Entry 1QVG (X-ray diffraction, 2.90 A resolution); this record covers chains 0 and C of the 33 polymer chains in the assembly.

# Chain 0
Molecule: 23S ribosomal RNA
Source organism: Haloarcula marismortui
Sequence (2922 nucleotides; numbered 2 to 2923; the number before each row is that of its first residue):
     2 UUGGCUACUA UGCCAGCUGG UGGAUUGCUC GGCUCAGGCG CUGAUGAAGG ACGUGCCAAG
    62 CUGCGAUAAG CCAUGGGGAG CCGCACGGAG GCGAAGAACC AUGGAUUUCC GAAUGAGAAU
   122 CUCUCUAACA AUUGCUUCGC GCAAUGAGGA ACCCCGAGAA CUGAAACAUC UCAGUAUCGG
   182 GAGGAACAGA AAACGCAAUG UGAUGUCGUU AGUAACCGCG AGUGAACGCG AUACAGCCCA
   242 AACCGAAGCC CUCACGGGCA AUGUGGUGUC AGGGCUACCU CUCAUCAGCC GACCGUCUCG
   302 ACGAAGUCUC UUGGAACAGA GCGUGAUACA GGGUGACAAC CCCGUACUCG AGACCAGUAC
   362 GACGUGCGGU AGUGCCAGAG UAGCGGGGGU UGGAUAUCCC UCGCGAAUAA CGCAGGCAUC
   422 GACUGCGAAG GCUAAACACA ACCUGAGACC GAUAGUGAAC AAGUAGUGUG AACGAACGCU
   482 GCAAAGUACC CUCAGAAGGG AGGCGAAAUA GAGCAUGAAA UCAGUUGGCG AUCGAGCGAC
   542 AGGGCAUACA AGGUCCCUCG ACGAAUGACC GACGCGCGAG CGUCCAGUAA GACUCACGGG
   602 AAGCCGAUGU UCUGUCGUAC GUUUUGAAAA ACGAGCCAGG GAGUGUGUCU GCAUGGCAAG
   662 UCUAACCGGA GUAUCCGGGG AGGCACAGGG AAACCGACAU GGCCGCAGGG CUUUGCCCGA
   722 GGGCCGCCGU CUUCAAGGGC GGGGAGCCAU GUGGACACGA CCCGAAUCCG GACGAUCUAC
   782 GCAUGGACAA GAUGAAGCGU GCCGAAAGGC ACGUGGAAGU CUGUUAGAGU UGGUGUCCUA
   842 CAAUACCCUC UCGUGAUCUA UGUGUAGGGG UGAAAGGCCC AUCGAGUCCG GCAACAGCUG
   902 GUUCCAAUCG AAACAUGUCG AAGCAUGACC UCCGCCGAGG UAGUCUGUGA GGUAGAGCGA
   962 CCGAUUGGUG UGUCCGCCUC CGAGAGGAGU CGGCACACCU GUCAAACUCC AAACUUACAG
  1022 ACGCCGUUUG ACGCGGGGAU UCCGGUGCGC GGGGUAAGCC UGUGUACCAG GAGGGGAACA
  1082 ACCCAGAGAU AGGUUAAGGU CCCCAAGUGU GGAUUAAGUG UAAUCCUCUG AAGGUGGUCU
  1142 CGAGCCCUAG ACAGCCGGGA GGUGAGCUUA GAAGCAGCUA CCCUCUAAGA AAAGCGUAAC
  1202 AGCUUACCGG CCGAGGUUUG AGGCGCCCAA AAUGAUCGGG ACUCAAAUCC ACCACCGAGA
  1262 CCUGUCCGUA CCACUCAUAC UGGUAAUCGA GUAGAUUGGC GCUCUAAUUG GAUGGAAGUA
  1322 GGGGUGAAAA CUCCUAUGGA CCGAUUAGUG ACGAAAAUCC UGGCCAUAGU AGCAGCGAUA
  1382 GUCGGGUGAG AACCCCGACG GCCUAAUGGA UAAGGGUUCC UCAGCACUGC UGAUCAGCUG
  1442 AGGGUUAGCC GGUCCUAAGU CAUACCGCAA CUCGACUAUG ACGAAAUGGG AAACGGGUUA
  1502 AUAUUCCCGU GCCACUAUGC AGUGAAAGUU GACGCCCUGG GGUCGAUCAC GCUGGGCAUU
  1562 CGCCCAGUCG AACCGUCCAA CUCCGUGGAA GCCGUAAUGG CAGGAAGCGG ACGAACGGCG
  1622 GCAUAGGGAA ACGUGAUUCA ACCUGGGGCC CAUGAAAAGA CGAGCAUAGU GUCCGUACCG
  1682 AGAACCGACA CAGGUGUCCA UGGCGGCGAA AGCCAAGGCC UGUCGGGAGC AACCAACGUU
  1742 AGGGAAUUCG GCAAGUUAGU CCCGUACCUU CGGAAGAAGG GAUGCCUGCU CCGGAACGGA
  1802 GCAGGUCGCA GUGACUCGGA AGCUCGGACU GUCUAGUAAC AACAUAGGUG ACCGCAAAUC
  1862 CGCAAGGACU CGUACGGUCA CUGAAUCCUG CCCAGUGCAG GUAUCUGAAC ACCUCGUACA
  1922 AGAGGACGAA GGACCUGUCA ACGGCGGGGG UAACUAUGAC CCUCUUAAGG UAGCGUAGUA
  1982 CCUUGCCGCA UCAGUAGCGG CUUGCAUGAA UGGAUUAACC AGAGCUUCAC UGUCCCAACG
  2042 UUGGGCCCGG UGAACUGUAC AUUCCAGUGC GGAGUCUGGA GACACCCAGG GGGAAGCGAA
  2102 GACCCUAUGG AGCUUUACUG CAGGCUGUCG CUGAGACGUG GUCGCCGAUG UGCAGCAUAG
  2162 GUAGGAGACA CUACACAGGU ACCCGCGCUA GCGGGCCACC GAGUCAACAG UGAAAUACUA
  2222 CCCGUCGGUG ACUGCGACUC UCACUCCGGG AGGAGGACAC CGAUAGCCGG GCAGUUUGAC
  2282 UGGGGCGGUA CGCGCUCGAA AAGAUAUCGA GCGCGCCCUA UGGCUAUCUC AGCCGGGACA
  2342 GAGACCCGGC GAAGAGUGCA AGAGCAAAAG AUAGCUUGAC AGUGUUCUUC CCAACGAGGA
  2402 ACGCUGACGC GAAAGCGUGG UCUAGCGAAC CAAUUAGCCU GCUUGAUGCG GGCAAUUGAU
  2462 GACAGAAAAG CUACCCUAGG GAUAACAGAG UCGUCACUCG CAAGAGCACA UAUCGACCGA
  2522 GUGGCUUGCU ACCUCGAUGU CGGUUCCCUC CAUCCUGCCC GUGCAGAAGC GGGCAAGGGU
  2582 GAGGUUGUUC GCCUAUUAAA GGAGGUCGUG AGCUGGGUUU AGACCGUCGU GAGACAGGUC
  2642 GGCUGCUAUC UACUGGGUGU GUAAUGGUGU CUGACAAGAA CGACCGUAUA GUACGAGAGG
  2702 AACUACGGUU GGUGGCCACU GGUGUACCGG UUGUUCGAGA GAGCACGUGC CGGGUAGCCA
  2762 CGCCACACGG GGUAAGAGCU GAACGCAUCU AAGCUCGAAA CCCACUUGGA AAAGAGACAC
  2822 CGCCGAGGUC CCGCGUACAA GACGCGGUCG AUAGACUCGG GGUGUGCGCG UCGAGGUAAC
  2882 GAGACGUUAA GCCCACGAGC ACUAACAGAC CAAAGCCAUC AU
Not modelled in the structure: 2-9, 126-127, 715, 971-998, 1560, 1952-1963, 2137-2236, 2339-2343, 2665-2666, 2915-2923
Ion coordination: Mg2+ site 1 near G28 (its only coordinating residue here); Na+ site 1: C40, G41; Na+ site 2: G56, A59, G61; Na+ site 3 near U108 (its only coordinating residue here); Mg2+ site 2: A114, U115; Na+ site 4: C141, G142; Na+ site 5 near U146 (its only coordinating residue here); Mg2+ site 3: C162, U163, U2276; K+ site 1: C162, U163, U172; Mg2+ site 4: A165, A167, C168; Na+ site 6: A165, A166, A167; Mg2+ site 5: A166, G219; 60 more Na+ sites not listed; 96 more Mg2+ sites not listed; 1 more K+ sites not listed
From the paper describing this entry:
  - conformationally variable residues (side-chain flip): U2541, U2619, U2620

# Chain C
Name: 50S ribosomal protein L4E
Source organism: Haloarcula marismortui
UniProt: P12735 (RL4_HALMA); residues 1-246 here = UniProt positions 1-246
Sequence (246 residues; row label = number of the first residue in the row):
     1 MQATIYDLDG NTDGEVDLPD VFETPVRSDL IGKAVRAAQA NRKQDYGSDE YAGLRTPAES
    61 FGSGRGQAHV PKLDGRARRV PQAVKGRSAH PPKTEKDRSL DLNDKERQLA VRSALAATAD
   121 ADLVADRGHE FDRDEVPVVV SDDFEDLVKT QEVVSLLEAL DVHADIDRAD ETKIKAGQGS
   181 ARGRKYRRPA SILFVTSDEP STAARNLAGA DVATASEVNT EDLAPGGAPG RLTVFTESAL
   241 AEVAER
Ion coordination: Na+ site 1: Asp45, Lys96; Na+ site 2: Arg55 (shared with G464(0), G475(0) of chain 0)

# Interface between chain 0 and chain C
Contacting residue pairs (219):
  C29(0) - Gln178(C)  phosphate contact
  U30(0) - Ala181(C)  phosphate contact
  C34(0) - Gly47(C)  hydrogen bond to the sugar
  C34(0) - Ser48(C)  sugar contact
  C34(0) - Asp49(C)  phosphate contact
  U35(0) - Asp45(C)  hydrogen bond to the sugar
  U35(0) - Tyr46(C)  sugar contact
  U35(0) - Gly47(C)  sugar contact
  U35(0) - Asp49(C)  phosphate contact
  U35(0) - Thr94(C)  hydrogen bond to the phosphate
  C36(0) - Gln44(C)  base contact
  C36(0) - Asp45(C)  sugar contact
  G326(0) - Gln151(C)  phosphate contact
  G326(0) - Asn206(C)  base contact
  A327(0) - Lys149(C)  salt bridge to the phosphate
  A327(0) - Thr150(C)  sugar contact
  A327(0) - Gln151(C)  hydrogen bond to the base
  A327(0) - Asn206(C)  hydrogen bond to the base
  A327(0) - Leu207(C)  base contact
  U328(0) - Val148(C)  phosphate contact
  U328(0) - Lys149(C)  salt bridge to the phosphate
  U328(0) - Thr150(C)  hydrogen bond to the phosphate
  U328(0) - Thr202(C)  sugar contact
  U328(0) - Arg205(C)  phosphate contact
  A329(0) - Arg205(C)  salt bridge to the phosphate
  A329(0) - Asn206(C)  phosphate contact
  C330(0) - Asp170(C)  base contact
  C330(0) - Arg188(C)  base contact
  C330(0) - Asn206(C)  hydrogen bond to the sugar
  C330(0) - Ala208(C)  base contact
  G333(0) - Lys185(C)  phosphate contact
  G333(0) - Tyr186(C)  phosphate contact
  C338(0) - Ile174(C)  sugar contact
  A339(0) - Ile174(C)  phosphate contact
  A339(0) - Tyr186(C)  hydrogen bond to the phosphate
  A347(0) - Arg205(C)  hydrogen bond to the sugar
  A447(0) - Gln44(C)  hydrogen bond to the sugar
  G448(0) - Gln44(C)  hydrogen bond to the sugar
  G448(0) - Arg184(C)  hydrogen bond to the sugar
  A449(0) - Lys43(C)  phosphate contact
  A449(0) - Gln44(C)  hydrogen bond to the phosphate
  A449(0) - Arg184(C)  phosphate contact
  C450(0) - Tyr46(C)  sugar contact
  C450(0) - Arg182(C)  salt bridge to the phosphate
  C450(0) - Arg184(C)  salt bridge to the phosphate
  C451(0) - Arg182(C)  salt bridge to the phosphate
  G452(0) - Gln178(C)  hydrogen bond to the sugar
  G452(0) - Arg182(C)  hydrogen bond to the base
  U454(0) - Val84(C)  base contact
  A455(0) - Val84(C)  phosphate contact
  A455(0) - Lys85(C)  hydrogen bond to the phosphate
  G456(0) - Ser88(C)  phosphate contact
  U457(0) - Ser48(C)  phosphate contact
  U457(0) - Asp49(C)  hydrogen bond to the phosphate
  U457(0) - Ala52(C)  phosphate contact
  U457(0) - Arg55(C)  hydrogen bond to the phosphate
  G458(0) - Tyr51(C)  phosphate contact
  G458(0) - Ala52(C)  phosphate contact
  G458(0) - Gly53(C)  hydrogen bond to the phosphate
  G458(0) - Arg55(C)  salt bridge to the phosphate
  G458(0) - Lys85(C)  hydrogen bond to the phosphate
  A459(0) - Lys85(C)  salt bridge to the phosphate
  C474(0) - Pro57(C)  phosphate contact
  C474(0) - Leu73(C)  phosphate contact
  C474(0) - Asp74(C)  hydrogen bond to the sugar
  G475(0) - Thr56(C)  hydrogen bond to the phosphate
  G475(0) - Pro57(C)  phosphate contact
  G475(0) - Leu73(C)  phosphate contact
  G475(0) - Asp74(C)  sugar contact
  A476(0) - Arg76(C)  sugar contact
  A476(0) - Arg78(C)  salt bridge to the phosphate
  A477(0) - Lys85(C)  salt bridge to the phosphate
  G640(0) - Val84(C)  base contact
  G641(0) - Gln82(C)  hydrogen bond to the base
  G642(0) - Pro81(C)  sugar contact
  G642(0) - Gln82(C)  sugar contact
  A643(0) - Ala89(C)  sugar contact
  A643(0) - His90(C)  phosphate contact
  G644(0) - His90(C)  phosphate contact
  U645(0) - His90(C)  sugar contact
  U645(0) - Lys93(C)  hydrogen bond to the sugar
  G646(0) - Lys93(C)  sugar contact
  G646(0) - Glu95(C)  sugar contact
  G646(0) - Lys96(C)  salt bridge to the phosphate
  U647(0) - Glu95(C)  sugar contact
  U647(0) - Lys96(C)  phosphate contact
  U647(0) - Asp97(C)  hydrogen bond to the phosphate
  G656(0) - Arg27(C)  phosphate contact
  G656(0) - Leu30(C)  sugar contact
  G656(0) - Asn103(C)  base contact
  G656(0) - Glu106(C)  hydrogen bond to the sugar
  G657(0) - Arg27(C)  salt bridge to the phosphate
  G657(0) - Leu30(C)  sugar contact
  G657(0) - Asn103(C)  base contact
  G657(0) - Lys105(C)  sugar contact
  G657(0) - Glu106(C)  sugar contact
  C658(0) - Lys105(C)  hydrogen bond to the sugar
  U662(0) - Lys105(C)  salt bridge to the phosphate
  C663(0) - Asn103(C)  phosphate contact
  C663(0) - Lys105(C)  salt bridge to the phosphate
  U664(0) - Leu102(C)  phosphate contact
  U664(0) - Asn103(C)  phosphate contact
  U664(0) - Asp104(C)  hydrogen bond to the phosphate
  G670(0) - Glu217(C)  hydrogen bond to the base
  A671(0) - Glu217(C)  hydrogen bond to the sugar
  G672(0) - Ala213(C)  base contact
  G672(0) - Thr214(C)  hydrogen bond to the base
  G672(0) - Glu217(C)  base contact
  G672(0) - Val218(C)  hydrogen bond to the base
  G672(0) - Asn219(C)  base contact
  G672(0) - Asp222(C)  hydrogen bond to the base
  A674(0) - Gln44(C)  hydrogen bond to the base
  U675(0) - Ala38(C)  hydrogen bond to the sugar
  U675(0) - Asn41(C)  phosphate contact
  U675(0) - Arg42(C)  hydrogen bond to the sugar
  C676(0) - Ala37(C)  phosphate contact
  C676(0) - Ala38(C)  phosphate contact
  C676(0) - Asn41(C)  hydrogen bond to the phosphate
  C676(0) - Glu217(C)  base contact
  C676(0) - Asn219(C)  hydrogen bond to the sugar
  C677(0) - Arg107(C)  salt bridge to the phosphate
  C677(0) - Ser216(C)  hydrogen bond to the sugar
  C677(0) - Glu217(C)  sugar contact
  C677(0) - Arg246(C)  hydrogen bond to the phosphate
  G678(0) - Arg107(C)  salt bridge to the phosphate
  G678(0) - Gln108(C)  hydrogen bond to the phosphate
  G678(0) - Arg246(C)  salt bridge to the phosphate
  C749(0) - Asn103(C)  hydrogen bond to the sugar
  A750(0) - Lys33(C)  sugar contact
  A750(0) - Asp101(C)  hydrogen bond to the sugar
  A750(0) - Asn103(C)  sugar contact
  U751(0) - Leu100(C)  phosphate contact
  U751(0) - Asp101(C)  hydrogen bond to the phosphate
  C762(0) - His90(C)  hydrogen bond to the sugar
  C763(0) - Pro81(C)  sugar contact
  C763(0) - Arg87(C)  phosphate contact
  C763(0) - His90(C)  phosphate contact
  C764(0) - His69(C)  sugar contact
  C764(0) - Val80(C)  phosphate contact
  C764(0) - Pro81(C)  sugar contact
  C764(0) - Gln82(C)  hydrogen bond to the sugar
  C764(0) - Arg87(C)  salt bridge to the phosphate
  G765(0) - His69(C)  hydrogen bond to the sugar
  G765(0) - Pro71(C)  phosphate contact
  A766(0) - Ser60(C)  hydrogen bond to the phosphate
  A766(0) - Gly62(C)  phosphate contact
  A766(0) - His69(C)  phosphate contact
  A767(0) - Gly62(C)  phosphate contact
  C890(0) - Pro57(C)  phosphate contact
  G891(0) - Pro57(C)  phosphate contact
  A894(0) - Leu54(C)  base contact
  A894(0) - Arg87(C)  hydrogen bond to the base
  C1305(0) - Gly177(C)  phosphate contact
  C1305(0) - Gln178(C)  hydrogen bond to the phosphate
  C1305(0) - Gly179(C)  phosphate contact
  C1305(0) - Arg184(C)  hydrogen bond to the phosphate
  U1306(0) - Lys43(C)  hydrogen bond to the sugar
  U1306(0) - Lys175(C)  salt bridge to the phosphate
  U1306(0) - Gly179(C)  phosphate contact
  U1306(0) - Arg184(C)  salt bridge to the phosphate
  A1307(0) - Gln39(C)  hydrogen bond to the sugar
  A1307(0) - Lys175(C)  salt bridge to the phosphate
  A1307(0) - Gly226(C)  sugar contact
  A1308(0) - Arg127(C)  hydrogen bond to the phosphate
  A1308(0) - Arg187(C)  salt bridge to the phosphate
  A1308(0) - Pro225(C)  hydrogen bond to the sugar
  A1308(0) - Gly226(C)  sugar contact
  A1308(0) - Ala228(C)  sugar contact
  U1309(0) - Arg127(C)  salt bridge to the phosphate
  U1309(0) - Arg168(C)  salt bridge to the phosphate
  U1309(0) - Arg187(C)  salt bridge to the phosphate
  U1309(0) - Pro189(C)  phosphate contact
  U1309(0) - Ala190(C)  hydrogen bond to the phosphate
  U1310(0) - Gly128(C)  phosphate contact
  U1310(0) - Arg168(C)  salt bridge to the phosphate
  U1310(0) - Lys173(C)  hydrogen bond to the base
  U1310(0) - Arg187(C)  base contact
  G1311(0) - Lys173(C)  base contact
  C1342(0) - Ile174(C)  base contact
  C1343(0) - Ile174(C)  hydrogen bond to the base
  C1343(0) - Lys175(C)  phosphate contact
  C1343(0) - Ala176(C)  phosphate contact
  C1343(0) - Gly177(C)  hydrogen bond to the phosphate
  G1344(0) - Lys173(C)  hydrogen bond to the base
  A1345(0) - Lys173(C)  base contact
  A1348(0) - Arg36(C)  hydrogen bond to the sugar
  G1349(0) - Arg36(C)  salt bridge to the phosphate
  G1351(0) - Lys96(C)  salt bridge to the phosphate
  A1352(0) - Tyr46(C)  hydrogen bond to the phosphate
  A1352(0) - Ser48(C)  base contact
  A1352(0) - Ser88(C)  hydrogen bond to the base
  A1352(0) - His90(C)  sugar contact
  A1352(0) - Pro91(C)  sugar contact
  A1352(0) - Pro92(C)  base contact
  A1358(0) - Gln82(C)  base contact
  U1359(0) - Ser63(C)  base contact
  U1359(0) - Gly66(C)  base contact
  U1359(0) - Gln67(C)  hydrogen bond to the base
  U1359(0) - Ala68(C)  base contact
  U1359(0) - His69(C)  hydrogen bond to the base
  C1360(0) - Ala68(C)  phosphate contact
  C1360(0) - Val70(C)  sugar contact
  C1360(0) - Gln82(C)  hydrogen bond to the sugar
  C1361(0) - Val70(C)  sugar contact
  C1361(0) - Ala77(C)  phosphate contact
  C1361(0) - Gln82(C)  sugar contact
  C1361(0) - Ala83(C)  sugar contact
  C1361(0) - Val84(C)  hydrogen bond to the sugar
  U1362(0) - Arg76(C)  hydrogen bond to the phosphate
  U1362(0) - Ala77(C)  hydrogen bond to the phosphate
  U1362(0) - Val84(C)  sugar contact
  G1363(0) - Arg76(C)  salt bridge to the phosphate
  A2100(0) - Gly64(C)  phosphate contact
  A2100(0) - Gly66(C)  phosphate contact
  A2101(0) - Ser63(C)  sugar contact
  A2101(0) - Gly64(C)  hydrogen bond to the phosphate
  A2101(0) - Arg65(C)  hydrogen bond to the phosphate
  A2101(0) - Gly66(C)  hydrogen bond to the phosphate
  A2479(0) - Ser63(C)  phosphate contact
Also at the interface, not in a pair above, chain 0 (96 interface residues in all): G332, C348, G467, G680, G752, G760, A761, G1312
Also at the interface, not in a pair above, chain C (120 interface residues in all): Asp29, Ala40, Phe61, Lys72, Gly75, Arg79, Leu109, Val111, Val154, Thr172, Ser180, Gly183, Pro200, Ala203, Glu221

# In short
96 residues of chain 0 face 120 of chain C across their interface, with 72 hydrogen bonds and 29 salt bridges.
Among the polar pairs are A327(0)-Gln151(C), A327(0)-Asn206(C) and G452(0)-Arg182(C). The Na+ site 1 is built
by C40(0) and G41(0). From the paper: conformational variability at U2541(0), U2619(0) and U2620(0).
Chain 0 is 23S ribosomal RNA and chain C is 50S ribosomal protein L4E, both from Haloarcula marismortui; the
structure, Structure of CCA oligonucleotide bound to the tRNA binding sites of the large ribosomal subunit of
..., was determined by X-ray diffraction, deposited together with 1QVF.
